Entry 6R65 (X-ray diffraction, 3.50 A resolution); this record covers chains A and B.

# Chain A (and B)
Protein: Anoctamin-10
Organism: Homo sapiens
Notes: chain B of this document is another copy of the same molecule, construct and numbering; everything in this record applies to it too
UniProt: Q9NW15 (ANO10_HUMAN); numbering as in UniProt (aligned over 1-660)
Amino-acid sequence (667 residues; numbered 1 to 667; the number before each row is that of its first residue):
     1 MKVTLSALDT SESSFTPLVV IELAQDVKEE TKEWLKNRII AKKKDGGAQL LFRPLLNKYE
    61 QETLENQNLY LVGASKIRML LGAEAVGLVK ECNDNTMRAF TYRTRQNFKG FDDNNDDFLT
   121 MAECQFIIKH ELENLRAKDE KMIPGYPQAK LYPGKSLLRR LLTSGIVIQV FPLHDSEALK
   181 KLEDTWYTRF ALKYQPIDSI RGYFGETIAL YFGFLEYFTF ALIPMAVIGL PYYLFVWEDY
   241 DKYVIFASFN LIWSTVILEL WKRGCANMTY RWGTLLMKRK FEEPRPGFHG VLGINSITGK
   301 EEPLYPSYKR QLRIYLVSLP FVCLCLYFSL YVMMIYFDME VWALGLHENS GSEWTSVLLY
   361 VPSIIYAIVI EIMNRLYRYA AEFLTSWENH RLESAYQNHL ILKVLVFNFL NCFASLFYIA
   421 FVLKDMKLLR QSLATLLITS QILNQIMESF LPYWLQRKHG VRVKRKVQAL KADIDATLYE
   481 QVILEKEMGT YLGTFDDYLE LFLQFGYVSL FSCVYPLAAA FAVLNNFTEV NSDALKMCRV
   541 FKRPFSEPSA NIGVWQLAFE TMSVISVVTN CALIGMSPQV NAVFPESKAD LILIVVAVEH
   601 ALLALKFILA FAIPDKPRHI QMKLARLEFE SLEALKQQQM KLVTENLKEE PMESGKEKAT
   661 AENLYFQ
Not modelled in the structure: 1-13, 112-116, 189-191, 350-353, 472-474, 640-667 (chain B: 1-14, 189-192, 642-667)
Sequence notes: expression tag (661-667)
UniProt features mapped onto this chain:
  - natural variant: Leu510 (L510R: In SCAR10)
Ion coordination: Ca2+ site 1: Glu259, Ala610, Ile613, Asp615; Ca2+ site 2: Asn444, Gln445, Glu448, Glu500, Glu529; Ca2+ site 3: Glu448, Asp497, Glu500, Glu529, Asp533
What the authors report for this chain:
  - specificity-determining residues: Ser363 (by similarity / conservation)

# Chain A / chain B interface
Contacting residue pairs - 53 pairs, chain A then chain B:
  Thr104(A) - Gln639(B)
  Thr104(A) - Met640(B)
  Lys278(A) - Glu628(B)
  Lys278(A) - Leu632(B)
  Lys280(A) - Glu628(B)  salt bridge
  Phe281(A) - Ala625(B)
  Phe281(A) - Glu628(B)
  Phe281(A) - Phe629(B)  hydrophobic
  Phe281(A) - Leu632(B)  hydrophobic
  Ser296(A) - Arg626(B)
  Ile297(A) - Met622(B)
  Ile297(A) - Ala625(B)
  Ile297(A) - Arg626(B)
  Ile297(A) - Phe629(B)
  Thr298(A) - Phe629(B)
  Tyr315(A) - Ala612(B)
  Ala589(A) - Ala589(B)
  Ala589(A) - Ile592(B)
  Ile592(A) - Ala589(B)
  Ile592(A) - Ile592(B)  hydrophobic
  Ile592(A) - Leu593(B)  hydrophobic
  Leu593(A) - Ile592(B)  hydrophobic
  Val596(A) - Val596(B)  hydrophobic
  Glu599(A) - His600(B)  salt bridge
  His600(A) - Glu599(B)  salt bridge
  His600(A) - His600(B)
  Met622(A) - Ser296(B)
  Ala625(A) - Phe281(B)
  Ala625(A) - Ile297(B)
  Glu628(A) - Lys278(B)
  Glu628(A) - Lys280(B)  salt bridge
  Glu628(A) - Phe281(B)
  Phe629(A) - Phe281(B)  hydrophobic
  Phe629(A) - Ile297(B)
  Phe629(A) - Thr298(B)
  Glu630(A) - Leu635(B)
  Ser631(A) - Ser631(B)
  Ser631(A) - Leu635(B)
  Leu632(A) - Lys278(B)
  Leu632(A) - Phe281(B)  hydrophobic
  Ala634(A) - Ala634(B)
  Ala634(A) - Leu635(B)
  Ala634(A) - Gln638(B)
  Leu635(A) - Glu630(B)
  Leu635(A) - Ser631(B)
  Leu635(A) - Ala634(B)
  Gln637(A) - Gln638(B)
  Gln638(A) - Ala634(B)
  Gln638(A) - Gln637(B)  hydrogen bond
  Gln639(A) - Arg98(B)
  Gln639(A) - Ala99(B)  hydrogen bond (side chain-backbone)
  Gln639(A) - Thr101(B)
  Gln639(A) - Thr104(B)  hydrogen bond
Other interface residues (no listed pair), chain A (32 interface residues in all): Thr101, Val568, Lys588, Leu603, Arg626, Lys636
Other interface residues (no listed pair), chain B (35 interface residues in all): Phe108, Lys588, Leu627, Lys636

# Summary
32 residues of chain A face 35 of chain B across their interface; the contacts include 3 hydrogen bonds and 4
salt bridges. Among the polar pairs are Lys280(A)-Glu628(B), Glu599(A)-His600(B) and Gln638(A)-Gln637(B). The
Ca2+ site 1 is built by Glu259(A), Ala610(A), Ile613(A) and Asp615(A). From the paper: the specificity
determinant Ser363(A).
Chain A and chain B are both Anoctamin-10 (Homo sapiens); the structure, Crystal Structure of human TMEM16K /
Anoctamin 10 (Form 2), was determined by X-ray diffraction, deposited together with 6R7X, 6R7Y and 6R7Z.
